Entry 2VQY (X-ray diffraction, 1.80 A resolution); this record covers chain A.

[Chain A]
Molecule: AAC(6')-ib
Source organism: Escherichia coli
Notes: EC 2.3.1.82
UniProt: Q6SJ71 (Q6SJ71_ECOLX); residues 1-199 here = UniProt positions 1-199
Sequence (202 residues; row label = number of the first residue in the row; numbers below 1 keep their minus sign (Gly-2 is residue -2)):
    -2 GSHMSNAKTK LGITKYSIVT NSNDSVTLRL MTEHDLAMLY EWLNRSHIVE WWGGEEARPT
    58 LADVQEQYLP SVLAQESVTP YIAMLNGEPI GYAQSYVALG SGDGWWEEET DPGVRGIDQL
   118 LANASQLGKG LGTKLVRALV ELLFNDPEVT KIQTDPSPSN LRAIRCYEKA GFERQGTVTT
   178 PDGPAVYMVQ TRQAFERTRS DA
Unresolved in the structure: -2 to 20, 52-53
Construct notes: engineered mutation Trp102 (Arg in Q6SJ71), Asp179 (Tyr in Q6SJ71)
Bound ions: Ca2+ site 1: Glu38, Arg194, Ser197, Ala199; Ca2+ site 2: Glu145, Asp179
Small-molecule neighbours:
  - acetyl coenzyme A (ACO): His44, Trp48, Trp49, Ile114, Asp115, Gln116, Leu117, Leu118, Gln123, Leu124, Gly125, Lys126, Gly127, Leu128, Gly129, Thr130, Thr151, Asp152, Pro153, Asn157, Leu158, Arg159, Ala160, Arg162, Cys163, Tyr164, Lys166
  - paromomycin (PAR): Trp48, Trp49, Gly50, Gly51, Gln64, Tyr65, Leu70, Glu73, Val75, Tyr89, Gln91, Tyr93, Ser98, Trp102, Trp103, Asp115, Asp152, Asp179
Reported in the primary citation:
  - binding site for acetyl coenzyme A: Trp48, Gln116, Thr130, Arg162, Tyr164, Lys166
  - conformationally variable residues (side-chain flip): Glu73, Asp100
  - binding site for paromomycin: Trp49, Glu73, Tyr93, Trp102, Trp103, Asp115, Asp152, Asp179
  - catalytic residues: Asp115
  - mutagenesis - C163A: unchanged growth in response to amikacin and kanamycin (citing earlier work)
  - contacts within the chain: Trp102-Pro178, Trp102-Asp179, Gln116-Tyr164
  - catalytic residues: Tyr164 (proposed by the authors, not directly observed)
  - mutagenesis - W102R/D179Y (3-4-fold), D179Y (2-fold): increased growth in response to ciprofloxacin (citing earlier work)
  - mutagenesis - D115A: abolished growth in response to aminoglycoside (citing earlier work)

[Overview]
Bound to chain A: acetyl coenzyme A and paromomycin. Glu38, Arg194, Ser197 and Ala199 form the Ca2+ site 1.
The Ca2+ site 2 is built by Glu145 and Asp179. The paper reports catalytic residues Asp115 and Tyr164;
W102R/D179Y and D179Y increase growth in response to ciprofloxacin; 4 substitutions were tested in all.
Chain A is AAC(6')-ib (Escherichia coli); the structure, Structure of AAC(6')-Ib in complex with Parmomycin
and AcetylCoA, was determined by X-ray diffraction, deposited together with 1V0C and 2BUE.
